PDB entry 2L5X | solution NMR | chains A and C of the 4 polymer chains in the assembly

[Chain A]
Name: Interleukin-1 alpha
From: Homo sapiens
UniProt: P01583 (IL1A_HUMAN); residues 9-159 here correspond to UniProt positions 121-271 (UniProt number = residue number + 112)
Amino-acid sequence (151 residues; numbered 9 to 159; the number before each row is that of its first residue):
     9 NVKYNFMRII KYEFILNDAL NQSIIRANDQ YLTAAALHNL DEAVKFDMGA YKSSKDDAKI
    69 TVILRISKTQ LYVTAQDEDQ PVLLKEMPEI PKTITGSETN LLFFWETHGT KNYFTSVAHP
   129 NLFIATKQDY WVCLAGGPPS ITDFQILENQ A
UniProt features mapped onto this chain:
  - glycosylation: N29 (N-linked (GlcNAc...) asparagine)

[Chain C]
Name: Protein S100-A13
From: Homo sapiens
UniProt: Q99584 (S10AD_HUMAN); numbering as in UniProt (aligned over 1-98)
Amino-acid sequence (98 residues; row label = number of the first residue in the row):
     1 MAAEPLTELE ESIETVVTTF FTFARQEGRK DSLSVNEFKE LVTQQLPHLL KDVGSLDEKM
    61 KSLDVNQDSE LKFNEYWRLI GELAKEIRKK KDLKIRKK
UniProt features mapped onto this chain:
  - binding site (Ca(2+)): S32, E37, D64, N66, D68, E70, E75
  - modified residue: S32 (Phosphoserine)

[Interface between chain A and chain C]
Pairs across the interface - 7 pairs, chain A then chain C:
  Y39(A) - D92(C)
  Y39(A) - K94(C)
  D87(A) - L93(C)
  Q88(A) - L93(C)
  P89(A) - L93(C)
  P89(A) - K94(C)
  W139(A) - K94(C)
Also at the interface, not in a pair above, chain C (5 interface residues in all): K89, I95
Interface features reported in the paper:
  - interface residues, chain C: K89(C), L93(C), I95(C)

[Overview]
The chain A/chain C interface involves 5 residues from each chain. Curated annotation (UniProt) lists 7
Ca2+-binding residues on chain C. The paper reports interface residues K89(C), L93(C) and I95(C).
Chain A is Interleukin-1 alpha and chain C is Protein S100-A13, both from Homo sapiens; the structure,
Solution structure of IL1A-S100A13 complex, was determined by solution NMR.
